PDB entry 8R2D | electron microscopy, 3.90 A resolution | chains A and C of the 4 polymer chains in the assembly

# Chain A
Name: BRCA1-associated ATM activator 1
From: Homo sapiens
UniProtKB: Q6PJG6 (BRAT1_HUMAN); residue numbers follow UniProt; this construct covers 1-821
Sequence (827 residues; numbered -5 to 821; the number before each row is that of its first residue; numbers below 1 keep their minus sign (Gly-5 is residue -5)):
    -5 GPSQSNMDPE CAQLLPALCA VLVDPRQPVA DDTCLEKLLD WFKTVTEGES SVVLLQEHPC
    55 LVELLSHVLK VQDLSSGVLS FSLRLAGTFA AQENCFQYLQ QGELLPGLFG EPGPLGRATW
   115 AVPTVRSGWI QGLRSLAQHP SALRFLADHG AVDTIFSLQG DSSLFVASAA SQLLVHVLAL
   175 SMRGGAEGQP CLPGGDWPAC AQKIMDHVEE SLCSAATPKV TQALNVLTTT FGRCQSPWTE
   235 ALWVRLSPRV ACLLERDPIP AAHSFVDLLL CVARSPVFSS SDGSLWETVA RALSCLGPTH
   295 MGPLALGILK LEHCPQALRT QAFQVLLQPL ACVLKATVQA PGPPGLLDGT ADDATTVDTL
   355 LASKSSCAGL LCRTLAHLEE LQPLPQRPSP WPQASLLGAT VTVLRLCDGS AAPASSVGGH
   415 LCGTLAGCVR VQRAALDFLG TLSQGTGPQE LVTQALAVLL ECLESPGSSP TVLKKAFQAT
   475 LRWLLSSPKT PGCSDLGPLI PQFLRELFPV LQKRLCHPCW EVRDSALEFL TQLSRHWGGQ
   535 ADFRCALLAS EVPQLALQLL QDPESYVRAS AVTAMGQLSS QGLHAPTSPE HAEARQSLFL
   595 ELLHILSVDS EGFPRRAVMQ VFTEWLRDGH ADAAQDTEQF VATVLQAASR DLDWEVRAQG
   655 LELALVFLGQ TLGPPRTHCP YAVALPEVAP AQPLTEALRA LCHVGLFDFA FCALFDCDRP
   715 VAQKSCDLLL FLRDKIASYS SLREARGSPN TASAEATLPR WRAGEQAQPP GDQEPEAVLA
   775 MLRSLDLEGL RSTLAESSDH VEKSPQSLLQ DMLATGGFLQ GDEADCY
Unresolved in the structure: -5 to 0, 178-190, 275-276, 334-346, 483-488, 581-588, 625-629, 667-686, 734-766, 814-816
Differences from the reference sequence: expression tag (-5 to 0)
Ion coordination: Zn2+ site 1: Cys820 (shared with His68(C), His70(C), His157(C), Asp178(C) of chain C)
Swiss-Prot annotation at these positions:
  - motif: Asp819 to Tyr821 (BRAT1-like motif)
  - binding site (Zn(2+)): Cys820
  - modified residue: Ser742 (Phosphoserine)
  - natural variant: Leu59 (L59P: In RMFSL; uncertain significance), Leu140 (L140P: In NEDCAS and RMFSL; uncertain significance), Glu522 (E522K: In RMFSL), Arg609 (R609W: In NEDCAS), Ala642 (A642E: In NEDCAS; uncertain significance)
  - mutagenesis: Phe159 (F159E: Decreased interaction with INTS11), Tyr560 (Y560R: Decreased interaction with INTS11)

# Chain C
Name: Integrator complex subunit 11
From: Homo sapiens
UniProtKB: Q5TA45 (INT11_HUMAN); residues 1-600 here = UniProt positions 1-600
Sequence (612 residues; each row starts with the number of its first residue; numbers below 1 keep their minus sign (Gly-11 is residue -11)):
   -11 GPSDPGPKRA EFMPEIRVTP LGAGQDVGRS CILVSIAGKN VMLDCGMHMG FNDDRRFPDF
    49 SYITQNGRLT DFLDCVIISH FHLDHCGALP YFSEMVGYDG PIYMTHPTQA ICPILLEDYR
   109 KIAVDKKGEA NFFTSQMIKD CMKKVVAVHL HQTVQVDDEL EIKAYYAGHV LGAAMFQIKV
   169 GSESVVYTGD YNMTPDRHLG AAWIDKCRPN LLITESTYAT TIRDSKRCRE RDFLKKVHET
   229 VERGGKVLIP VFALGRAQEL CILLETFWER MNLKVPIYFS TGLTEKANHY YKLFIPWTNQ
   289 KIRKTFVQRN MFEFKHIKAF DRAFADNPGP MVVFATPGML HAGQSLQIFR KWAGNEKNMV
   349 IMPGYCVQGT VGHKILSGQR KLEMEGRQVL EVKMQVEYMS FSAHADAKGI MQLVGQAEPE
   409 SVLLVHGEAK KMEFLKQKIE QELRVNCYMP ANGETVTLPT SPSIPVGISL GLLKREMAQG
   469 LLPEAKKPRL LHGTLIMKDS NFRLVSSEQA LKELGLAEHQ LRFTCRVHLH DTRKEQETAL
   529 RVYSHLKSVL KDHCVQHLPD GSVTVESVLL QAAAPSEDPG TKVLLVSWTY QDEELGSFLT
   589 SLLKKGLPQA PS
Unresolved in the structure: -11 to 1, 211-214, 287-300, 449-600
Differences from the reference sequence: expression tag (-11 to 0)
Ion coordination: Zn2+ site 1: His68, His70, His157, Asp178 (shared with Cys820(A) of chain A); Zn2+ site 2: His73, His414 (shared with Cys820(A) of chain A)

# Interface between chain A and chain C
Residue-residue contacts - 103 pairs, chain A then chain C:
  Asp26(A) - Asp14(C)
  Thr27(A) - Gln356(C)
  Cys28(A) - Gln356(C)
  Glu30(A) - Arg43(C)  salt bridge
  Lys31(A) - Gly38(C)
  Pro117(A) - Ala439(C)
  Pro117(A) - Glu442(C)
  Ser156(A) - Glu442(C)
  Ser156(A) - Thr443(C)  hydrogen bond (backbone-backbone)
  Ser157(A) - Glu442(C)
  Phe159(A) - Asp47(C)
  Phe159(A) - Tyr50(C)  hydrophobic
  His257(A) - Gln53(C)  hydrogen bond (side chain-backbone)
  His257(A) - Asn54(C)
  Ser359(A) - Lys27(C)
  Arg367(A) - Asp59(C)
  Ala370(A) - Arg56(C)
  Arg427(A) - Asp87(C)  hydrogen bond (side chain-backbone)
  Lys468(A) - Asp128(C)
  Lys469(A) - Asp87(C)
  Trp514(A) - Gln97(C)
  Glu515(A) - Lys131(C)
  Glu515(A) - Val133(C)
  Asp518(A) - Lys127(C)  salt bridge
  Asp518(A) - Lys131(C)  salt bridge
  Ser519(A) - Lys131(C)
  Tyr560(A) - Pro101(C)
  Tyr560(A) - Ile126(C)
  Tyr560(A) - Lys127(C)
  Ser564(A) - Lys127(C)
  Asp603(A) - Glu273(C)
  Ser604(A) - Thr272(C)  hydrogen bond (backbone-side chain)
  Ser604(A) - Glu273(C)  hydrogen bond (backbone-backbone)
  Glu605(A) - Ile102(C)
  Glu605(A) - Leu271(C)
  Glu605(A) - Thr272(C)  hydrogen bond
  Glu605(A) - Lys274(C)  salt bridge
  Gly606(A) - Leu271(C)  hydrogen bond (backbone-backbone)
  Phe607(A) - Glu105(C)
  Arg609(A) - Gly270(C)  hydrogen bond (side chain-backbone)
  Arg610(A) - Glu105(C)  salt bridge
  Arg610(A) - Leu271(C)
  Leu646(A) - Gly270(C)
  Leu646(A) - Phe308(C)
  Leu646(A) - Asp309(C)
  Asp647(A) - Leu271(C)
  Trp648(A) - Arg108(C)
  Trp648(A) - Lys109(C)
  Trp648(A) - Val112(C)  hydrophobic
  Glu649(A) - Arg108(C)  salt bridge
  Cys706(A) - Arg310(C)  hydrogen bond (backbone-side chain)
  Cys711(A) - Gly331(C)
  Cys711(A) - Gln332(C)  hydrogen bond
  Cys711(A) - Gln335(C)  hydrogen bond
  Asp712(A) - Lys109(C)  salt bridge
  Asp712(A) - Gly331(C)
  Arg713(A) - Asp113(C)
  Arg713(A) - Glu373(C)  salt bridge
  Pro714(A) - Asp113(C)
  Gln717(A) - Lys115(C)  hydrogen bond
  Ala789(A) - Lys115(C)
  Ser792(A) - Asp113(C)
  Ser792(A) - Ala330(C)
  Asp793(A) - Lys114(C)
  Val795(A) - Glu371(C)
  Glu796(A) - Gly357(C)
  Glu796(A) - Lys362(C)
  Lys797(A) - Asn40(C)
  Leu802(A) - Gln356(C)
  Gln804(A) - Gln367(C)  hydrogen bond (backbone-side chain)
  Asp805(A) - Gln356(C)
  Asp805(A) - Lys362(C)
  Asp805(A) - Gln367(C)  hydrogen bond
  Phe812(A) - Leu364(C)
  Phe812(A) - Val384(C)
  Leu813(A) - Cys354(C)  hydrophobic
  Leu813(A) - Leu364(C)  hydrophobic
  Glu817(A) - Tyr353(C)
  Glu817(A) - Tyr386(C)  hydrogen bond (backbone-side chain)
  Ala818(A) - Val15(C)  hydrophobic
  Ala818(A) - Thr205(C)
  Ala818(A) - Tyr353(C)  hydrophobic
  Ala818(A) - Glu416(C)
  Asp819(A) - Val15(C)
  Asp819(A) - Thr205(C)
  Asp819(A) - Tyr206(C)
  Asp819(A) - Tyr353(C)
  Asp819(A) - Ser390(C)
  Asp819(A) - His392(C)  salt bridge
  Cys820(A) - His68(C)
  Cys820(A) - His70(C)
  Cys820(A) - Asp178(C)  hydrogen bond
  Cys820(A) - His414(C)  hydrogen bond
  Tyr821(A) - Gly16(C)
  Tyr821(A) - His36(C)
  Tyr821(A) - Met37(C)
  Tyr821(A) - His70(C)
  Tyr821(A) - Asp72(C)
  Tyr821(A) - Phe240(C)
  Tyr821(A) - Arg244(C)
  Tyr821(A) - Met327(C)
  Tyr821(A) - Tyr353(C)  hydrophobic
  Tyr821(A) - Val355(C)
Other interface residues (no listed pair), chain A (71 interface residues in all): Asp25, Leu158, Ser162, Cys366, Arg424, Glu522, Arg644, Phe709, Asp710, Thr787, Glu790, Ser791, Gln800, Ser801, Ala808, Gly811
Other interface residues (no listed pair), chain C (86 interface residues in all): Leu9, Phe39, Leu71, His73, Gly88, Met130, Asp145, His157, His361, Ser365, Met372, Arg375, Lys419, Asn440, Gly441

# Summary
71 residues of chain A face 86 of chain C across their interface, with 17 hydrogen bonds and 9 salt bridges.
Among the polar pairs are Glu30(A)-Arg43(C), Asp518(A)-Lys127(C) and Asp518(A)-Lys131(C). UniProt lists
Zn2+-binding residue Cys820(A) and 2 mutagenesis sites on chain A.
Here chain A is BRCA1-associated ATM activator 1 and chain C is Integrator complex subunit 11, both from Homo
sapiens. Entry 8R2D (Integrator cleavage module assembly intermediate) was determined by electron microscopy
(same publication as 8R22 and 8R23).
